Entry 8VVG (electron microscopy, 3.30 A resolution); this record covers chains C and E of the 5 polymer chains in the assembly.

# Chain C
Molecule: Guanine nucleotide-binding protein G(I)/G(S)/G(T) subunit beta-1
From: Homo sapiens
UniProt: P62873 (GBB1_HUMAN); residue numbers follow UniProt; this construct covers 1-340
Chain sequence (340 residues; row label = number of the first residue in the row):
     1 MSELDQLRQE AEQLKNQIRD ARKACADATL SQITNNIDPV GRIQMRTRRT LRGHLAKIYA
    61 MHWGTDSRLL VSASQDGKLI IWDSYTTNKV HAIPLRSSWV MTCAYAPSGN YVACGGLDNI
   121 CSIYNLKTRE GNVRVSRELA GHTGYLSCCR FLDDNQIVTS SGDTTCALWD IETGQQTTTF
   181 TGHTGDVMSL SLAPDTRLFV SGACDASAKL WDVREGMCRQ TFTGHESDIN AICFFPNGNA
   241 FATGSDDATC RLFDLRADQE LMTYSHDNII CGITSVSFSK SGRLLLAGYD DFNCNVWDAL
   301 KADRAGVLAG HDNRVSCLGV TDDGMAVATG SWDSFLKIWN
Disordered / not traced: 1
Swiss-Prot annotation at these positions:
  - modified residue: Ser2 (N-acetylserine), His266 (Phosphohistidine)

# Chain E
Molecule: scFv16
From: Homo sapiens
Notes: antibody fragment or engineered binder
Chain sequence (251 residues; row label = number of the first residue in the row; note: 2 numbers in that range are skipped by the numbering (no residue carries them; nothing is unmodelled there); a row labelled like 121A-121N holds insertion residues (121A, then the next letters in order)):
     1 DVQLVESGGG LVQPGGSRKL SCSASGFAFS SFGMHWVRQA PEKGLEWVAY ISSGSGTIYY
    61 ADTVKGRFTI SRDDPKNTLF LQMTSLRSED TAMYYCVRSI YYYGSSPFDF WGQGTTLTVS
   121 S
121A-121N GGGGSGGGGSGGGG
   124 SDIVMTQATS SVPVTPGESV SISCRSSKSL LHSNGNTYLY WFLQRPGQSP QLLIYRMSNL
   184 ASGVPDRFSG SGSGTAFTLT ISRLEAEDVG VYYCMQHLEY PLTFGAGTKL ELKAAA
Disordered / not traced: 1, 121A-121N, 236-239
Disulfide bonds: Cys147-Cys217

# Interface between chain C and chain E
Residue-residue contacts (14):
  Asp66(C) - Tyr103(E)
  Arg68(C) - Tyr103(E)
  Leu69(C) - Tyr103(E)  hydrophobic
  Asp83(C) - Tyr103(E)
  Val90(C) - Tyr102(E)  hydrophobic
  His91(C) - Tyr102(E)
  Arg129(C) - Val2(E)
  Arg129(C) - Arg98(E)
  Glu130(C) - Val2(E)
  Glu130(C) - Gly26(E)
  Glu130(C) - Phe27(E)
  Glu130(C) - Ala28(E)  hydrogen bond (side chain-backbone)
  Gly131(C) - Ala28(E)
  Gly131(C) - Phe32(E)
Other interface residues (no listed pair), chain E (10 interface residues in all): Ser31, Phe110

# Summary
9 residues of chain C and 10 residues of chain E are in contact, with 1 hydrogen bond. The hydrogen-bonded
pair is Glu130(C)-Ala28(E).
Chain C is Guanine nucleotide-binding protein G(I)/G(S)/G(T) subunit beta-1 and chain E is scFv16, both from
Homo sapiens; the structure, Kappa opioid receptor in complex with heterotrimerig Gi protein, bound to inverse
agonist GB18, was determined by electron microscopy (same publication as 8VVE, 8VVF and 9D61).
